Entry 8XIW (electron microscopy, 2.85 A resolution); this record covers chains B and D of the 7 polymer chains in the assembly.

== Chain B ==
Molecule: Methane monooxygenase
Organism: Methylosinus sporium
UniProtKB: Q27RN6 (Q27RN6_METSR); numbering as in UniProt (aligned over 1-395)
Sequence (395 residues; row label = number of the first residue in the row):
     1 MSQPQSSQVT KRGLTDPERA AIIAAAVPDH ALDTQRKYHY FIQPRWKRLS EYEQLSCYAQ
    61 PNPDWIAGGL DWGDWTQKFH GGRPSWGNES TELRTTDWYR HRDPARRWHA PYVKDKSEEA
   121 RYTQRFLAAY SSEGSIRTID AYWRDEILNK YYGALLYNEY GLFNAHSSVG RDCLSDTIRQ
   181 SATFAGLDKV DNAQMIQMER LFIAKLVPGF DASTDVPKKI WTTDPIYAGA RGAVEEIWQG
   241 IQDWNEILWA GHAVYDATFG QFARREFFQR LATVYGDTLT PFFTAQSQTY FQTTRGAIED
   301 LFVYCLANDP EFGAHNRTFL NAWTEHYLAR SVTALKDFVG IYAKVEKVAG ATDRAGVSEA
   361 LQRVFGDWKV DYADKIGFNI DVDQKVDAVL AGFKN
Disordered / not traced: 1-3
From the paper describing this entry:
  - conformationally variable residues (order/disorder transition): Pro4 to Thr10

== Chain D ==
Molecule: Methane monooxygenase
Organism: Methylosinus sporium
UniProtKB: Q27RN5 (Q27RN5_METSR); residue numbers follow UniProt; this construct covers 1-138
Sequence (138 residues; numbered 1 to 138; the number before each row is that of its first residue):
     1 MSSAHNAYNA GIMQKTGKAF ADEFFAEENQ VVHESNAVVL VLMKSDEIDA IIEDMVLKGG
    61 KAKNPSIVVE DKAGFWWIKA DGAIEIDAAE ASDLLGKPFS VYDLLVNVSS TVGRAYTLGT
   121 KFTITSELMG LDRALTDI
Disordered / not traced: 1-3, 137-138

== How chain B and chain D interact ==
Pairs across the interface - 8 pairs, chain B then chain D:
  Gln5(B) with Glu70(D); Asp71(D), hydrogen bond (side chain-backbone)
  Ser6(B) with Ala7(D); Tyr8(D); Asn9(D); Glu70(D), hydrogen bond
  Ser7(B) with Glu70(D), hydrogen bond
  Arg12(B) with Ala73(D), hydrogen bond (side chain-backbone)
Also at the interface, not in a pair above, chain B (5 interface residues in all): Thr10
Also at the interface, not in a pair above, chain D (7 interface residues in all): Lys72
The authors on this interface:
  - residue pairs: Gln5(B)-Asp71(D) (hydrogen bond)

== Summary ==
Chain B and chain D form an interface of 5 and 7 residues respectively, with 4 hydrogen bonds. Among the polar
pairs are Gln5(B)-Asp71(D), Ser6(B)-Glu70(D) and Ser7(B)-Glu70(D). The authors report a hydrogen bond between
Gln5(B) and Asp71(D). From the paper: conformational variability at Pro4(B).
Here chain B is Methane monooxygenase and chain D is Methane monooxygenase, both from Methylosinus sporium.
Entry 8XIW (Cryo-EM complex structure between hydroxylase and regulatory component from soluble methane
monooxygenase) was determined by electron microscopy (same publication as 8YRD).
